PDB entry 7XOB | electron microscopy, 3.30 A resolution | chains A and B of the 5 polymer chains in the assembly

[Chain A (and B)]
Protein: Spike glycoprotein
Organism: Severe acute respiratory syndrome coronavirus 2
Notes: chain B of this document is another copy of the same molecule, construct and numbering; everything in this record applies to it too
UniProtKB: P0DTC2 (SPIKE_SARS2); aligned to UniProt positions 1-1270 over residues 4-1273 (the alignment contains insertions or deletions, so no single offset holds)
Sequence (1270 residues; numbered 4 to 1273; the number before each row is that of its first residue):
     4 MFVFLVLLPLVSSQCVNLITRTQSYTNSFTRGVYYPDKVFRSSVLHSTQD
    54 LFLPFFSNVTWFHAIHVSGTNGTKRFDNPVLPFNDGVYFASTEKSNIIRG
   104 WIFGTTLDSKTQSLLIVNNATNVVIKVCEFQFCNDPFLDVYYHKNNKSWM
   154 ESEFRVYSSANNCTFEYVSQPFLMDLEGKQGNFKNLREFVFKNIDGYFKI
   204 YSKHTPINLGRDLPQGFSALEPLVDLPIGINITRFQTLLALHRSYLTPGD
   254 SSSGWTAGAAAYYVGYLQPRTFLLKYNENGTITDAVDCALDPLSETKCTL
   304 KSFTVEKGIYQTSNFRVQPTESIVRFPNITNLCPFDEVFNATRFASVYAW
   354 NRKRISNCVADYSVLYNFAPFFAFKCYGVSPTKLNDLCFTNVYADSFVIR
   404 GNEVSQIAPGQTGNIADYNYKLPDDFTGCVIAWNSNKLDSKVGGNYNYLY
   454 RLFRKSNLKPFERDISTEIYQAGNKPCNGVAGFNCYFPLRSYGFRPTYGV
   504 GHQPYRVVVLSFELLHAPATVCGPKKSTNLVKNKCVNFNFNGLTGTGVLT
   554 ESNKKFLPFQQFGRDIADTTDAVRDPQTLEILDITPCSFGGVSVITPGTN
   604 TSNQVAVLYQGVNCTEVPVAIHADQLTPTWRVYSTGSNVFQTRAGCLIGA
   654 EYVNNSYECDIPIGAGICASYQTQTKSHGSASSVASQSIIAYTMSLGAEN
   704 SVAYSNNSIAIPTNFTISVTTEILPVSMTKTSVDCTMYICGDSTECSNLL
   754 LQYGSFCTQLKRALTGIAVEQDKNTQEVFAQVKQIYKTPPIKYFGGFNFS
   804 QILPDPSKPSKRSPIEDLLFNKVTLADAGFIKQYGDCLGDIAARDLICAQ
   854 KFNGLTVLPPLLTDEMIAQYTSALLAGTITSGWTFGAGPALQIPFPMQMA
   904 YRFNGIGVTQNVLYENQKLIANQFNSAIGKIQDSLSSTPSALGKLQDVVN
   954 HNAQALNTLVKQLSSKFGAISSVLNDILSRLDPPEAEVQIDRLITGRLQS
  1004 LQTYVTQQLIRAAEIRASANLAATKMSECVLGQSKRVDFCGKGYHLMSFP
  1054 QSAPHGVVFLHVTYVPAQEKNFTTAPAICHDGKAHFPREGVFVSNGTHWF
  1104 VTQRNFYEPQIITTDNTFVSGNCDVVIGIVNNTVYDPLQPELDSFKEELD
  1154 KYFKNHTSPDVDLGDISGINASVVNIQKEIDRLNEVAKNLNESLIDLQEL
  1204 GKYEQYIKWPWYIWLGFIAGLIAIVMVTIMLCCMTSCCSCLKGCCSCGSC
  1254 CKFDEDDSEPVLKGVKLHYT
Disordered / not traced: 4-26, 71-79, 143-156, 177-186, 211-214, 621-639, 677-689, 829-853, 1147-1273 (chain B: 4-26, 71-79, 143-156, 177-186, 211-214, 520-521, 621-639, 677-689, 829-853, 1147-1273)
Construct notes: variant I22 (Thr19 in P0DTC2), S27 (Ala in P0DTC2), D142 (Gly in P0DTC2), G213 (Val in P0DTC2), D339 (Gly in P0DTC2), F371 (Ser in P0DTC2), P373 (Ser in P0DTC2), F375 (Ser in P0DTC2), A376 (Thr in P0DTC2), N405 (Asp in P0DTC2), S408 (Arg in P0DTC2), N417 (Lys in P0DTC2), K440 (Asn in P0DTC2), N477 (Ser in P0DTC2), K478 (Thr in P0DTC2), A484 (Glu in P0DTC2), R493 (Gln in P0DTC2), R498 (Gln in P0DTC2), Y501 (Asn in P0DTC2), H505 (Tyr in P0DTC2), G614 (Asp in P0DTC2), Y655 (His in P0DTC2), K679 (Asn in P0DTC2), H681 (Pro in P0DTC2), K764 (Asn in P0DTC2), Y796 (Asp in P0DTC2), H954 (Gln in P0DTC2), K969 (Asn in P0DTC2); engineered mutation G682 (Arg in P0DTC2), S683 (Arg in P0DTC2), S685 (Arg in P0DTC2), P817 (Phe in P0DTC2), P892 (Ala in P0DTC2), P899 (Ala in P0DTC2), P942 (Ala in P0DTC2), P986 (Lys in P0DTC2), P987 (Val in P0DTC2)
Cystine bridges: C131-C166, C291-C301, C336-C361, C379-C432, C391-C525, C480-C488, C538-C590, C617-C649, C662-C671, C738-C760, C743-C749, C1032-C1043, C1082-C1126
Covalently attached groups: N-acetylglucosamine (NAG) linked to N61, N122, N331, N603, N616, N657, N709, N801, N1074, N1098, N1134
UniProt features mapped onto this chain:
  - lipidation (S-palmitoyl cysteine): C1243, C1250, C1253
  - glycosylation (N-linked (GlcNAc...) asparagine): N20 (complex), N125 (hybrid), N334 (complex), N606 (hybrid)

[Chain A / chain B interface]
Residue-residue contacts (147):
  Y38(A) - L560(B)
  K41(A) - F562(B)  hydrogen bond (side chain-backbone)
  K41(A) - Q563(B)
  K41(A) - Q564(B)
  K41(A) - F565(B)
  V42(A) - Q563(B)
  F43(A) - F559(B)  hydrophobic
  F43(A) - Q563(B)  hydrogen bond (backbone-side chain)
  F43(A) - F565(B)
  F43(A) - G566(B)
  F43(A) - R567(B)  hydrogen bond (backbone-backbone)
  R44(A) - R567(B)
  V47(A) - I569(B)  hydrophobic
  D198(A) - N394(B)
  D198(A) - H519(B)  salt bridge
  G199(A) - Y396(B)
  Y200(A) - T393(B)  hydrogen bond (side chain-backbone)
  Y200(A) - N394(B)  hydrogen bond
  Y200(A) - Y396(B)
  P225(A) - F562(B)
  P230(A) - Y396(B)
  N282(A) - K558(B)
  Y369(A) - F486(B)
  F377(A) - Y489(B)
  P384(A) - F486(B)
  T385(A) - F486(B)
  K386(A) - F456(B)
  D737(A) - N317(B)  hydrogen bond
  M740(A) - R319(B)
  M740(A) - F592(B)  hydrophobic
  D745(A) - T549(B)  hydrogen bond
  L754(A) - Q52(B)
  Q755(A) - S968(B)
  Q755(A) - K969(B)
  Q755(A) - F970(B)
  Y756(A) - S968(B)  hydrogen bond (backbone-side chain)
  Y756(A) - F970(B)
  S758(A) - T961(B)
  S758(A) - Q965(B)
  F759(A) - Q965(B)
  F759(A) - T1006(B)
  Q762(A) - T961(B)
  Q762(A) - Q965(B)
  K764(A) - Q314(B)
  R765(A) - Q957(B)
  T768(A) - Q314(B)
  K786(A) - L699(B)
  K786(A) - G700(B)
  Q787(A) - N703(B)  hydrogen bond
  I788(A) - L699(B)  hydrophobic
  I788(A) - A701(B)  hydrogen bond (backbone-backbone)
  I788(A) - E702(B)
  I788(A) - N703(B)  hydrogen bond (backbone-backbone)
  Y789(A) - N703(B)
  K790(A) - N703(B)
  K790(A) - S704(B)
  P792(A) - Y707(B)  hydrophobic
  Y796(A) - Y707(B)
  F797(A) - Y707(B)  hydrogen bond (backbone-side chain)
  K854(A) - F592(B)
  G857(A) - F592(B)
  L861(A) - Q613(B)
  P862(A) - A647(B)  hydrophobic
  P863(A) - A668(B)  hydrogen bond (backbone-backbone)
  L864(A) - G667(B)
  L864(A) - A668(B)
  L864(A) - G669(B)  hydrogen bond (backbone-backbone)
  L864(A) - I670(B)
  L864(A) - M697(B)  hydrophobic
  L865(A) - M697(B)  hydrophobic
  T866(A) - R646(B)
  T866(A) - A668(B)
  M869(A) - G669(B)
  M869(A) - T696(B)
  M869(A) - M697(B)  hydrophobic
  M869(A) - L699(B)
  Q872(A) - L699(B)
  Y873(A) - L699(B)  hydrogen bond (side chain-backbone)
  T883(A) - V705(B)
  W886(A) - Y1047(B)
  G889(A) - D1041(B)
  A890(A) - G1046(B)
  A890(A) - Y1047(B)  hydrophobic
  A890(A) - V1068(B)
  G891(A) - V1068(B)
  P892(A) - V1068(B)
  P892(A) - P1069(B)
  P892(A) - E1072(B)
  L894(A) - A713(B)
  L894(A) - P715(B)  hydrophobic
  L894(A) - E1072(B)
  Q895(A) - A706(B)
  Q895(A) - S711(B)  hydrogen bond
  Q895(A) - I712(B)
  Q895(A) - A713(B)  hydrogen bond (backbone-backbone)
  Q895(A) - N1074(B)  hydrogen bond
  I896(A) - Y707(B)
  P897(A) - Y707(B)  hydrophobic
  P897(A) - S708(B)
  P897(A) - N709(B)
  P897(A) - S711(B)
  P897(A) - T1077(B)
  F898(A) - Y707(B)  hydrogen bond (backbone-side chain)
  M900(A) - T1077(B)  hydrogen bond
  M900(A) - A1078(B)
  M900(A) - P1079(B)
  Y904(A) - V1094(B)
  Y904(A) - R1107(B)
  N907(A) - R1107(B)
  Q913(A) - R1107(B)
  N914(A) - F1121(B)
  N914(A) - S1123(B)
  Y917(A) - P1079(B)  hydrophobic
  Y917(A) - F1089(B)  hydrophobic
  Y917(A) - V1129(B)
  E918(A) - S1123(B)  hydrogen bond
  E918(A) - V1128(B)
  V963(A) - A570(B)
  S967(A) - D571(B)
  N978(A) - T547(B)
  N978(A) - G548(B)
  L981(A) - K386(B)  hydrogen bond (backbone-side chain)
  S982(A) - K386(B)
  R983(A) - V382(B)
  R983(A) - S383(B)  hydrogen bond (backbone-backbone)
  R983(A) - K386(B)
  R983(A) - L390(B)
  R983(A) - L517(B)
  L984(A) - K386(B)  hydrogen bond (backbone-side chain)
  D985(A) - S383(B)
  D994(A) - G971(B)
  D994(A) - R995(B)  salt bridge
  Q1002(A) - Q1002(B)
  Q1005(A) - T1006(B)  hydrogen bond
  T1009(A) - T1009(B)
  L1012(A) - Q1010(B)
  L1012(A) - I1013(B)  hydrophobic
  R1019(A) - E1017(B)  salt bridge
  T1027(A) - R1039(B)
  S1030(A) - V1040(B)
  S1030(A) - D1041(B)  hydrogen bond
  E1031(A) - R1039(B)  salt bridge
  E1031(A) - F1042(B)
  L1034(A) - V1040(B)
  R1039(A) - R1039(B)
  D1118(A) - R1091(B)  salt bridge
  E1144(A) - L1141(B)
Interface residues without a listed pair, chain A (107 interface residues in all): D40, E224, G283, S383, S735, G757, A766, D775, K776, G798, S884, T887, A893, P899, K964, P986, I1013, G1035, P1140, L1141
Interface residues without a listed pair, chain B (103 interface residues in all): G381, Y473, N477, P665, I666, C671, N710, K947, S1003, K1045, P1090

[In short]
107 residues of chain A face 103 of chain B across their interface, with 26 hydrogen bonds and 5 salt bridges.
Among the polar pairs are D198(A)-H519(B), D994(A)-R995(B) and R1019(A)-E1017(B). Covalently linked
N-acetylglucosamine: at N61(A), N122(A), N331(A), N603(A), N616(A) and N657(A) and 5 more.
Chain A and chain B are both Spike glycoprotein (Severe acute respiratory syndrome coronavirus 2); the
structure, SARS-CoV-2 Omicron BA.2 Variant Spike Trimer with two mouse ACE2 Bound, was determined by electron
microscopy (same publication as 7XO4, 7XO5, 7XO6, 7XO7, 7XO8, 7XO9 and 3 further entries).
